Entry 5AG4 (X-ray diffraction, 1.99 A resolution); this record covers chain A.

# Chain A
Molecule: Glycylpeptide N-tetradecanoyltransferase
Organism: Leishmania major
Notes: EC 2.3.1.97
Reference sequence: Q4Q5S8 (Q4Q5S8_LEIMA); residues 5-421 here = UniProt positions 5-421
Chain sequence (438 residues; numbered -16 to 421; the number before each row is that of its first residue; numbers below 1 keep their minus sign (Met-16 is residue -16)):
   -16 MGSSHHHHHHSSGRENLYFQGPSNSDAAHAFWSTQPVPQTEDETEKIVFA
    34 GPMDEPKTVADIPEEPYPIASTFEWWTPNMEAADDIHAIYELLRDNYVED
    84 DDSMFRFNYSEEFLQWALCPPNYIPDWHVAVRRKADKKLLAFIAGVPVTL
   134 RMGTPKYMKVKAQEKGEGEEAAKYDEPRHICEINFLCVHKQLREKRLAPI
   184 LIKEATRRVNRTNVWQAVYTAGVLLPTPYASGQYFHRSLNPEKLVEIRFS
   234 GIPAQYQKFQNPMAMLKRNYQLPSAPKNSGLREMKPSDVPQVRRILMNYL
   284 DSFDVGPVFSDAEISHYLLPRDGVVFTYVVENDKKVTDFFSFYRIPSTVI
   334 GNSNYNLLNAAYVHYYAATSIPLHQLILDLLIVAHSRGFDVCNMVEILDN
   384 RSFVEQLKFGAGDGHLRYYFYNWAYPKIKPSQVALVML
Not modelled in the structure: -16 to 10
Sequence notes: expression tag (-16 to 4)
Ligand contacts:
  - tetradecanoyl-coa (MYA): Ala11, His12, Ala13, Phe14, Trp15, Asn79, Tyr80, Val81, Ile126, Ile166, Asn167, Phe168, Leu169, Cys170, Val171, Leu175, Arg176, Glu177, Lys178, Arg179, Leu180, Ala181, Pro182, Ile185, Thr189, Val192, Asn193, Val197, Trp198, Gln199, Ala200, Tyr202, Thr203, Ala204, Val206, Leu208, Tyr404
  - N8N ((2S)-3-(3-chlorophenyl)-2-(pyridin-2-yl)-1,3-thiazolidin-4-one): Val81, Glu82, Asp83, Phe88, Arg89, Phe90, Tyr217, His219, Phe232, Ser330, Leu341, Ala343, Tyr345, Val374, Asn376, Asp396
What the authors report for this chain:
  - binding site for N8N: Ser330, Asn376

# Summary
Bound to chain A: tetradecanoyl-coa and compound N8N. The paper reports a binding site for N8N at Ser330 and
Asn376.
Chain A is Glycylpeptide N-tetradecanoyltransferase (Leishmania major); the structure, Crystal structure of
leishmania major N-myristoyltransferase (nmt) with bound myristoyl-CoA and a thiazolidinone ligand, was
determined by X-ray diffraction, deposited together with 5AG5, 5AG6, 5AG7 and 5AGE.
